PDB entry 9IV3 | X-ray diffraction, 2.95 A resolution | chains C and D of the 8 polymer chains in the assembly

[Chain C (and D)]
Molecule: Carboxysome shell protein CcmK1
From: Synechocystis sp. PCC 6803 substr. Kazusa
Notes: chain D of this document is another copy of the same molecule, construct and numbering; everything in this record applies to it too
UniProt: P72760 (CCMK1_SYNY3); residue numbers follow UniProt; this construct covers 1-111
Sequence (123 residues; each row starts with the number of its first residue; numbers below 1 keep their minus sign (Met-11 is residue -11)):
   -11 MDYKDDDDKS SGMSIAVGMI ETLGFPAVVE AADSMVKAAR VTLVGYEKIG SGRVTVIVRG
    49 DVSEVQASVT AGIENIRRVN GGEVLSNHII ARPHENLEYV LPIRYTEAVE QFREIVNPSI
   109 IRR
Not modelled in the structure: -11 to 1 (chain D: -11 to 1, 95-111)
Construct notes: initiating methionine (-11); expression tag (-10 to 0)
UniProt features mapped onto this chain:
  - mutagenesis: Arg92 to Arg111 (Alters hexamer layer packing)

[Interface between chain C and chain D]
Pairs across the interface (30):
  Met7(C) - Phe13(D)  hydrophobic
  Met7(C) - Pro14(D)  hydrophobic
  Met7(C) - Val17(D)  hydrophobic
  Glu9(C) - Gly12(D)
  Glu9(C) - Phe13(D)  hydrogen bond (side chain-backbone)
  Glu9(C) - Pro14(D)
  Glu35(C) - Phe13(D)
  Lys36(C) - Lys36(D)
  Ile37(C) - Phe13(D)  hydrophobic
  Ile37(C) - Lys36(D)
  Ile37(C) - Gly40(D)
  Ser39(C) - Ser39(D)  hydrogen bond (side chain-backbone)
  Ser39(C) - Gly40(D)
  Arg41(C) - Leu11(D)
  Arg41(C) - Gly12(D)
  Arg41(C) - Gly40(D)
  Thr43(C) - Phe13(D)
  Thr43(C) - Pro14(D)
  Leu73(C) - Gly69(D)
  Ser74(C) - Pro14(D)
  Ser74(C) - Asn68(D)
  Ser74(C) - Gly69(D)
  Asn75(C) - Val67(D)
  Asn75(C) - Asn68(D)  hydrogen bond (backbone-backbone)
  His76(C) - Glu18(D)  salt bridge
  His76(C) - Val67(D)
  Ile78(C) - Val17(D)  hydrophobic
  Ile78(C) - Glu18(D)
  Ile78(C) - Asp21(D)
  Arg80(C) - Asp21(D)  salt bridge
Interface residues without a listed pair, chain C (15 interface residues in all): Ile45
Interface residues without a listed pair, chain D (17 interface residues in all): Tyr34, Gly38, Arg66, Gly70

[In short]
15 residues of chain C face 17 of chain D across their interface, with 3 hydrogen bonds and 2 salt bridges.
Polar pairs include His76(C)-Glu18(D), Arg80(C)-Asp21(D) and Glu9(C)-Phe13(D).
Both chains are Carboxysome shell protein CcmK1 (Synechocystis sp. PCC 6803 substr. Kazusa). Entry 9IV3
(Crystal structure of CcmS-CcmK1 complex from Synechocystis sp. PCC 6803) was determined by X-ray diffraction
(same publication as 9IUR and 9IV7).
